Entry 2QB6 (X-ray diffraction, 1.80 A resolution); this record covers chain A.

== Chain A ==
Name: Exopolyphosphatase
From: Saccharomyces cerevisiae
Notes: EC 3.6.1.11
UniProt: P38698 (PPX1_YEAST); residues 1-397 here = UniProt positions 1-397
Sequence (397 residues; row label = number of the first residue in the row):
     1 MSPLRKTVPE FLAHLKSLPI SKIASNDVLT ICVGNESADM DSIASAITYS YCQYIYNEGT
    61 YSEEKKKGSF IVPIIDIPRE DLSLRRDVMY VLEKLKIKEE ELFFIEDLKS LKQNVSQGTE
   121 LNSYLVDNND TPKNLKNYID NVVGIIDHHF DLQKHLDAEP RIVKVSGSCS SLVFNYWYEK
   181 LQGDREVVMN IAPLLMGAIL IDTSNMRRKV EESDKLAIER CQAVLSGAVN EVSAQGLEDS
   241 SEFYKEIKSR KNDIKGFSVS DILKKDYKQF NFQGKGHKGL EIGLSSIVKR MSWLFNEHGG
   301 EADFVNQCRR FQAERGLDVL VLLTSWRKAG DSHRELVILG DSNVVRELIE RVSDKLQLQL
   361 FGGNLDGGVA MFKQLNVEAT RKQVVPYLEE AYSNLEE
Unresolved in the structure: 1-4
Swiss-Prot annotation at these positions:
  - binding site (Mg(2+)): Asp-41, Asp-127, His-148
  - binding site (Mn(2+)): Asp-41, Asp-127, His-148
  - binding site (ATP): His-149, Ser-286, Arg-381
Metal / ion sites: Mn2+: Asp-41, Asp-127

== In short ==
Asp-41 and Asp-127 coordinate Mn2+. From UniProt: 3 Mg2+-binding residues, 3 Mn2+-binding residues and 3
ATP-binding residues.
Chain A is Exopolyphosphatase (Saccharomyces cerevisiae); the structure, Saccharomyces cerevisiae cytosolic
exopolyphosphatase, sulfate complex, was determined by X-ray diffraction together with 2QB7 and 2QB8 from the
same study.
